PDB entry 8QPK | electron microscopy, 4.20 A resolution (low resolution: residue-level contacts below are approximate; hydrogen-bond / salt-bridge calls are withheld) | chains A and C of the 16 polymer chains in the assembly

[Chain A]
Protein: Pre-mRNA-processing-splicing factor 8
Organism: Homo sapiens
Reference sequence: Q6P2Q9 (PRP8_HUMAN); numbering as in UniProt (aligned over 1-2335)
Sequence (2335 residues; row label = number of the first residue in the row):
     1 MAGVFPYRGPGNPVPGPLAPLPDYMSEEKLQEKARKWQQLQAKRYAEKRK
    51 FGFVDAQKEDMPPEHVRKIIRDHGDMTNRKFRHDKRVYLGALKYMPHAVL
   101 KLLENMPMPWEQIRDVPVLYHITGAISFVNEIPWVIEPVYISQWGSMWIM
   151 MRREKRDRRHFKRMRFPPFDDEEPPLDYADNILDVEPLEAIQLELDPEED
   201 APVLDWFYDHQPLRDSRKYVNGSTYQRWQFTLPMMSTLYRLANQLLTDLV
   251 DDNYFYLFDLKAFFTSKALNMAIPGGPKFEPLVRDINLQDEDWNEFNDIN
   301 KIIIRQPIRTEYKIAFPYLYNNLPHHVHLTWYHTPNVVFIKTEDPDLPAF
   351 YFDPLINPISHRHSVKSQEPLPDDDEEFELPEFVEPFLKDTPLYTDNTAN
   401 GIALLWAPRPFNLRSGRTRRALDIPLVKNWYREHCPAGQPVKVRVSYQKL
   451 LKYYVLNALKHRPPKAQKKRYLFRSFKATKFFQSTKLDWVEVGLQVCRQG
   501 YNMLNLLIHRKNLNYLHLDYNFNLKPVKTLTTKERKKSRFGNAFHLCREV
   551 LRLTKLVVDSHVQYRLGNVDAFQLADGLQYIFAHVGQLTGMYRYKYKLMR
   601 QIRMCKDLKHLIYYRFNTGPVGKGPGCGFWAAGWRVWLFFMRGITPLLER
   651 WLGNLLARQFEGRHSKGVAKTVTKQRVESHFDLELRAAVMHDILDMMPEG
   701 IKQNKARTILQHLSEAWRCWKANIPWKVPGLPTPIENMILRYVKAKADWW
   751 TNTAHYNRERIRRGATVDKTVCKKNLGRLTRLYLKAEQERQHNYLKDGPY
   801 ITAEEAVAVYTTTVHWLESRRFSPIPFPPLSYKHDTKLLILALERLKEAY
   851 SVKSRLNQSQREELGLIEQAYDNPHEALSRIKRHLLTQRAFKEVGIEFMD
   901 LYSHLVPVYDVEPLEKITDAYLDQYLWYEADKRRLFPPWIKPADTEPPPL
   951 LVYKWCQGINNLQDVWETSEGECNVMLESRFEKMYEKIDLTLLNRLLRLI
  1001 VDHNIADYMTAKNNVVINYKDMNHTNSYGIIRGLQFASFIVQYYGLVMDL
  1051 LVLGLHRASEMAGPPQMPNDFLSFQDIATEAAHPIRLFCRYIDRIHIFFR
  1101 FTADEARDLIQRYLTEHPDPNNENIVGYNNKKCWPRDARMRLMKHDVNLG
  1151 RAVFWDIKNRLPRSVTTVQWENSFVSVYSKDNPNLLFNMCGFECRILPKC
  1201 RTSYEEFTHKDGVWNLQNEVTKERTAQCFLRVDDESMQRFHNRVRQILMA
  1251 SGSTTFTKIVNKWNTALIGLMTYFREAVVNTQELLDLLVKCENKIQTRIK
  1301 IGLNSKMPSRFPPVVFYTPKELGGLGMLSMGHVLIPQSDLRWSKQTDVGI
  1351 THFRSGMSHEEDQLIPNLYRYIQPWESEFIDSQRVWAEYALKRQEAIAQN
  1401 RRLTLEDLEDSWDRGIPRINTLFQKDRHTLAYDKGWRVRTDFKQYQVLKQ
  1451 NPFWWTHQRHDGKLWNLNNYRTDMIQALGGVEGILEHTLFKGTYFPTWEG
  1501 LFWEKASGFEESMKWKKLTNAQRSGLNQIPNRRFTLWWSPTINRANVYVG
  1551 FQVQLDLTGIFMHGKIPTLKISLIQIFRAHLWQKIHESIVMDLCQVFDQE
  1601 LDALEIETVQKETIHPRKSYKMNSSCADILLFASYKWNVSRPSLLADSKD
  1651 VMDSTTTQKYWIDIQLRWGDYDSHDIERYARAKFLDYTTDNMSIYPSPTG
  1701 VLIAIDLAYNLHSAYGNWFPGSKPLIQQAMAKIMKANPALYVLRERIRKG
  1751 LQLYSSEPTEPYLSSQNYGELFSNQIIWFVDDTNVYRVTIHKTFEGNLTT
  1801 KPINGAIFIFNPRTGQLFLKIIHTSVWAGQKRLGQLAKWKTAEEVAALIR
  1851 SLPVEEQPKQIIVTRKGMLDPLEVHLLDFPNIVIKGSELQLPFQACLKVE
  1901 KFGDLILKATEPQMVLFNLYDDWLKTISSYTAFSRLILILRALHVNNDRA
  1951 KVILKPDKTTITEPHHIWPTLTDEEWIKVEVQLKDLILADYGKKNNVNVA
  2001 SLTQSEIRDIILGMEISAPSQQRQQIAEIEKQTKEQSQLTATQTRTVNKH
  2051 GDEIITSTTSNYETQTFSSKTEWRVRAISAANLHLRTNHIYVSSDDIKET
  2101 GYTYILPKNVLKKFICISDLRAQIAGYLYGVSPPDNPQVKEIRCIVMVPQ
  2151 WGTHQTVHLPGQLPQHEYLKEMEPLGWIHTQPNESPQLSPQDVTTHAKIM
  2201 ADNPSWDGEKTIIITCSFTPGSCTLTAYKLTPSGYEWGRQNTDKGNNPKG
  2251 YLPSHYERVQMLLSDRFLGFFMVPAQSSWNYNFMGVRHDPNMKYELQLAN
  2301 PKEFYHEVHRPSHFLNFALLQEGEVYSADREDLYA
Disordered / not traced: 1-55, 661-674, 2017-2335
Small-molecule neighbours: inositol hexakisphosphate (IHP): Arg-163, Tyr-580, Lys-609, Tyr-613, Lys-623
Curated features (UniProtKB/Swiss-Prot):
  - region: Met-1513 to Leu-1526 (Important for branch point selection), Pro-2301 to Ala-2335 (Required for interaction with EFTUD2 and SNRNP200)
  - modified residue: Ala-2 (N-acetylalanine), Ser-859 (Phosphoserine), Ser-1358 (Phosphoserine), Lys-1425 (N6,N6-dimethyllysine), Lys-1463 (N6-acetyllysine)
  - natural variant: Pro-2301 (P2301T: In RP13), Phe-2304 (F2304L: In RP13), His-2309 (H2309P: In RP13; H2309R: In RP13), Arg-2310 (R2310G: In RP13; R2310K: In RP13), Phe-2314 (F2314L: In RP13), Tyr-2334 (Y2334N: In RP13)
  - mutagenesis: Val-1788 (V1788D: Strongly reduced interaction with RNA), Thr-1789 (T1789P: Strongly reduced interaction with RNA)

[Chain C]
Protein: 116 kDa U5 small nuclear ribonucleoprotein component
Organism: Homo sapiens
Reference sequence: Q15029 (U5S1_HUMAN); residues 1-972 here = UniProt positions 1-972
Sequence (972 residues; each row starts with the number of its first residue):
     1 MDTDLYDEFGNYIGPELDSDEDDDELGRETKDLDEMDDDDDDDDVGDHDD
    51 DHPGMEVVLHEDKKYYPTAEEVYGPEVETIVQEEDTQPLTEPIIKPVKTK
   101 KFTLMEQTLPVTVYEMDFLADLMDNSELIRNVTLCGHLHHGKTCFVDCLI
   151 EQTHPEIRKRYDQDLCYTDILFTEQERGVGIKSTPVTVVLPDTKGKSYLF
   201 NIMDTPGHVNFSDEVTAGLRISDGVVLFIDAAEGVMLNTERLIKHAVQER
   251 LAVTVCINKIDRLILELKLPPTDAYYKLRHIVDEVNGLISMYSTDENLIL
   301 SPLLGNVCFSSSQYSICFTLGSFAKIYADTFGDINYQEFAKRLWGDIYFN
   351 PKTRKFTKKAPTSSSQRSFVEFILEPLYKILAQVVGDVDTSLPRTLDELG
   401 IHLTKEELKLNIRPLLRLVCKKFFGEFTGFVDMCVQHIPSPKVGAKPKIE
   451 HTYTGGVDSDLGEAMSDCDPDGPLMCHTTKMYSTDDGVQFHAFGRVLSGT
   501 IHAGQPVKVLGENYTLEDEEDSQICTVGRLWISVARYHIEVNRVPAGNWV
   551 LIEGVDQPIVKTATITEPRGNEEAQIFRPLKFNTTSVIKIAVEPVNPSEL
   601 PKMLDGLRKVNKSYPSLTTKVEESGEHVILGTGELYLDCVMHDLRKMYSE
   651 IDIKVADPVVTFCETVVETSSLKCFAETPNKKNKITMIAEPLEKGLAEDI
   701 ENEVVQITWNRKKLGEFFQTKYDWDLLAARSIWAFGPDATGPNILVDDTL
   751 PSEVDKALLGSVKDSIVQGFQWGTREGPLCDELIRNVKFKILDAVVAQEP
   801 LHRGGGQIIPTARRVVYSAFLMATPRLMEPYYFVEVQAPADCVSAVYTVL
   851 ARRRGHVTQDAPIPGSPLYTIKAFIPAIDSFGFETDLRTHTQGQAFSLSV
   901 FHHWQIVPGDPLDKSIVIRPLEPQPAPHLAREFMIKTRRRKGLSEDVSIS
   951 KFFDDPMLLELAKQDVVLNYPM
Disordered / not traced: 1-115, 952-972
Curated features (UniProtKB/Swiss-Prot):
  - binding site (GTP): Gly-136 to Thr-143, Asp-204 to His-208, Asn-258 to Asp-261
  - modified residue: Met-1 (N-acetylmethionine), Ser-19 (Phosphoserine), Thr-86 (Phosphothreonine)
  - cross-link: Lys-64 (Glycyl lysine isopeptide (Lys-Gly) (interchain with G-Cter in SUMO1))
  - natural variant: Arg-262 (R262W: In MFDM), Cys-476 (C476R: In MFDM), Leu-637 (L637R: In MFDM)

[Interface between chain A and chain C]
Pairs across the interface (128; chain A residue first):
  Leu-232(A) / Gly-386(C)
  Asn-253(A) / Gly-893(C)
  Tyr-254(A) / Gln-892(C)
  Tyr-254(A) / Gly-893(C)
  Tyr-254(A) / Gln-894(C)
  Tyr-256(A) / Arg-888(C)
  Tyr-256(A) / Thr-889(C)
  Phe-296(A) / Glu-593(C)
  Phe-296(A) / Lys-654(C)
  Phe-296(A) / Val-655(C)
  Phe-296(A) / Ala-656(C)
  Ile-299(A) / Pro-920(C)
  Ile-299(A) / Lys-936(C)
  Asn-300(A) / Lys-936(C)
  Lys-301(A) / Lys-936(C)
  Lys-301(A) / Arg-939(C)
  Ile-302(A) / Asp-657(C)
  Ile-302(A) / Lys-936(C)
  Ile-302(A) / Arg-940(C)
  Ile-303(A) / Lys-936(C)
  Arg-305(A) / Arg-854(C)
  Arg-305(A) / Ile-878(C)
  Arg-305(A) / Pro-923(C)
  Arg-305(A) / Gln-924(C)
  Arg-305(A) / Leu-929(C)
  Arg-305(A) / Phe-933(C)
  Tyr-312(A) / Phe-881(C)
  Tyr-312(A) / Gly-882(C)
  Tyr-312(A) / Asp-886(C)
  Ala-315(A) / Arg-177(C)
  Phe-316(A) / Arg-177(C)
  Phe-316(A) / Glu-634(C)
  Tyr-318(A) / Asp-638(C)
  Tyr-318(A) / Met-641(C)
  Tyr-318(A) / His-642(C)
  Tyr-318(A) / Arg-645(C)
  Leu-319(A) / Glu-634(C)
  Leu-319(A) / Leu-637(C)
  Leu-319(A) / Asp-638(C)
  Leu-319(A) / Val-655(C)
  Leu-319(A) / Pro-658(C)
  Tyr-320(A) / Pro-658(C)
  Tyr-320(A) / Phe-881(C)
  Tyr-320(A) / Gly-882(C)
  Asn-322(A) / Lys-654(C)
  Leu-323(A) / Ile-653(C)
  Pro-324(A) / Arg-645(C)
  Leu-329(A) / Glu-176(C)
  Leu-329(A) / Arg-177(C)
  Thr-330(A) / Arg-177(C)
  Trp-331(A) / Arg-177(C)
  Tyr-332(A) / Arg-177(C)
  Tyr-332(A) / His-208(C)
  Tyr-332(A) / Leu-635(C)
  Tyr-332(A) / Glu-884(C)
  Tyr-332(A) / Arg-888(C)
  Tyr-332(A) / Phe-896(C)
  His-333(A) / Arg-888(C)
  His-333(A) / Phe-896(C)
  Pro-335(A) / Leu-138(C)
  Asn-336(A) / Gln-837(C)
  Asn-336(A) / Gln-894(C)
  Val-338(A) / Glu-266(C)
  Val-338(A) / Leu-267(C)
  Val-338(A) / Pro-867(C)
  Val-338(A) / Leu-868(C)
  Phe-339(A) / Glu-266(C)
  Ile-340(A) / Glu-266(C)
  Ala-349(A) / Lys-268(C)
  Phe-350(A) / Ile-264(C)
  Phe-350(A) / Lys-268(C)
  Phe-350(A) / Leu-269(C)
  Phe-350(A) / Pro-270(C)
  Phe-350(A) / Tyr-378(C)
  Tyr-351(A) / Lys-268(C)
  Tyr-351(A) / Pro-270(C)
  Phe-352(A) / Pro-270(C)
  Phe-352(A) / Asp-273(C)
  Leu-355(A) / Pro-867(C)
  Ile-356(A) / Gly-865(C)
  Ile-356(A) / Ser-866(C)
  Asn-357(A) / Pro-862(C)
  Asn-357(A) / Ile-863(C)
  Asn-357(A) / Gly-865(C)
  Asn-357(A) / Ser-866(C)
  Asn-357(A) / Pro-867(C)
  Asn-357(A) / Leu-868(C)
  Ile-359(A) / Tyr-276(C)
  Ile-359(A) / Lys-277(C)
  Ile-359(A) / Pro-864(C)
  Ile-359(A) / Gly-865(C)
  His-361(A) / Tyr-276(C)
  Pro-370(A) / Leu-303(C)
  Phe-378(A) / Glu-338(C)
  Phe-378(A) / Arg-342(C)
  Phe-378(A) / Lys-355(C)
  Phe-378(A) / Phe-356(C)
  Leu-380(A) / Phe-339(C)
  Leu-380(A) / Phe-349(C)
  Leu-380(A) / Arg-354(C)
  Glu-382(A) / Arg-354(C)
  Pro-386(A) / Glu-371(C)
  Pro-386(A) / Pro-376(C)
  Phe-387(A) / Tyr-327(C)
  Phe-387(A) / Phe-372(C)
  Phe-387(A) / Pro-376(C)
  Leu-388(A) / Pro-376(C)
  Leu-388(A) / Lys-379(C)
  Leu-388(A) / Ile-380(C)
  Leu-393(A) / Pro-271(C)
  Leu-393(A) / Ala-382(C)
  Asn-397(A) / Gly-386(C)
  Thr-398(A) / Ala-382(C)
  Gly-401(A) / Val-385(C)
  Ile-402(A) / Leu-265(C)
  Trp-406(A) / Glu-266(C)
  Leu-413(A) / Asn-411(C)
  Arg-414(A) / Leu-408(C)
  Arg-414(A) / Lys-409(C)
  Arg-414(A) / Leu-410(C)
  Arg-414(A) / Asn-411(C)
  Arg-414(A) / Ile-412(C)
  His-434(A) / Gln-892(C)
  Asn-1121(A) / Pro-597(C)
  Asn-1121(A) / Leu-600(C)
  Asn-1122(A) / Pro-597(C)
  Glu-1123(A) / Pro-597(C)
  Val-1126(A) / Pro-597(C)
Other interface residues (no listed pair), chain A (69 interface residues in all): Leu-257, Asn-294, Ile-304, Asn-321, Pro-358, Ser-360, Pro-372, Pro-381, Val-384, Leu-405
Other interface residues (no listed pair), chain C (104 interface residues in all): Gly-178, Arg-279, His-280, Ser-301, Leu-304, Phe-323, Phe-331, Gly-332, Ile-334, Lys-341, Ile-347, Pro-351, Glu-375, Asp-387, Val-388, Leu-399, Arg-413, Lys-646, Asp-652, Asp-879, Thr-885, Glu-932

[In short]
69 residues of chain A face 104 of chain C across their interface. Bound to chain A: inositol
hexakisphosphate. From UniProt: 2 mutagenesis sites on chain A; 17 GTP-binding residues on chain C.
Chain A is Pre-mRNA-processing-splicing factor 8 and chain C is 116 kDa U5 small nuclear ribonucleoprotein
component, both from Homo sapiens; the structure, Cryo-EM Structure of Pre-B+5'ss Complex (core part), was
determined by electron microscopy (same publication as 8QOZ, 8QP8, 8QP9, 8QPA, 8QPB and 8QPE).
